PDB entry 8TKN | X-ray diffraction, 2.80 A resolution | chains A and D of the 6 polymer chains in the assembly

== Chain A ==
Protein: Nuclear factor NF-kappa-B p50 subunit
Source organism: Mus musculus
Reference sequence: P25799 (NFKB1_MOUSE); residues 39-350 here = UniProt positions 39-350
Chain sequence (312 residues; each row starts with the number of its first residue):
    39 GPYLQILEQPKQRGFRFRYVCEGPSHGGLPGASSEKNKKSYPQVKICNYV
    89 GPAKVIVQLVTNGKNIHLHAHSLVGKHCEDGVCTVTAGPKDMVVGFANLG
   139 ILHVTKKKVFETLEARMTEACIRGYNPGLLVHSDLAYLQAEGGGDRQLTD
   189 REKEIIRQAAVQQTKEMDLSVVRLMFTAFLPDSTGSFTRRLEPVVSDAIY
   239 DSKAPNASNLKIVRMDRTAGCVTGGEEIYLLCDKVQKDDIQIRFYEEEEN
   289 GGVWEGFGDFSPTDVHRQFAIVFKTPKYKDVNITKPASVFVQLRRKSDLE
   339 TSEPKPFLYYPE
UniProt features mapped onto this chain:
  - modified residue: Cys59 (S-nitrosocysteine), Ser335 (Phosphoserine)
  - lipidation: Cys59 (S-(15-deoxy-Delta12,14-prostaglandin J2-9-yl)cysteine)
  - cross-link: Lys323 (Glycyl lysine isopeptide (Lys-Gly) (interchain with G-Cter in SUMO2))
From the paper describing this entry:
  - binding site for DNA B: His64
  - binding site for DNA A: Arg54, Arg56, Glu60, His64, Gln274
  - binding site for DNA B (chain D): Glu60

== Chain D ==
Molecule: DNA B
Sequence (10 nucleotides; row label = number of the first residue in the row):
     1 GGACATTCCC

== Chain A / chain D interface ==
Residue-residue contacts (20; chain A residue first):
  Arg54(A) with DC8(D), base contact; DC9(D), base contact
  Tyr57(A) with DT6(D), sugar contact; DT7(D), hydrogen bond to the phosphate; DC8(D), phosphate contact
  Cys59(A) with DC8(D), hydrogen bond to the phosphate
  Glu60(A) with DC8(D), base contact; DC9(D), hydrogen bond to the base
  His141(A) with DT7(D), phosphate contact
  Thr143(A) with DT7(D), phosphate contact; DC8(D), phosphate contact
  Lys144(A) with DT7(D), hydrogen bond to the phosphate
  Pro243(A) with DA5(D), phosphate contact
  Lys272(A) with DT6(D), base contact
  Gln274(A) with DA5(D), hydrogen bond to the phosphate
  Lys275(A) with DC4(D), phosphate contact
  Arg305(A) with DA3(D), salt bridge to the phosphate; DC4(D), phosphate contact
  Gln306(A) with DC4(D), sugar contact; DA5(D), hydrogen bond to the phosphate
Also at the interface, not in a pair above, chain A (16 interface residues in all): Arg56, His64, Lys241
Also at the interface, not in a pair above, chain D (9 interface residues in all): DG2, DC10

== Overview ==
16 residues of chain A and 9 residues of chain D are in contact, with 6 hydrogen bonds and 1 salt bridge.
Polar contacts include Glu60(A)-DC9(D), Tyr57(A)-DT7(D) and Cys59(A)-DC8(D). The paper reports a binding site
for DNA A at Arg54(A), Arg56(A) and Glu60(A) among others; a binding site for DNA B at His64(A).
Chain A is Nuclear factor NF-kappa-B p50 subunit (Mus musculus) and chain D is DNA B; the structure, Murine
NF-kappaB p50 Rel Homology Region homodimer in complex with 10-mer kappaB DNA from human Neutrophil ..., was
determined by X-ray diffraction together with 8TKL and 8TKM from the same study.
